PDB entry 7BMG | X-ray diffraction, 1.83 A resolution | chain A

Chain A:
Molecule: E3 ubiquitin-protein ligase Mdm2
Organism: Homo sapiens
Notes: EC 2.3.2.27
Reference sequence: Q00987 (MDM2_HUMAN); residues 17-109 here = UniProt positions 17-109
Amino-acid sequence (98 residues; numbered 12 to 109; the number before each row is that of its first residue):
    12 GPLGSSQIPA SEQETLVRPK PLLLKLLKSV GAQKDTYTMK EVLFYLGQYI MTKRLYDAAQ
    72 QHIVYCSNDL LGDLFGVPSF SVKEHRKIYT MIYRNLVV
Disordered / not traced: 12-16, 109
Differences from the reference sequence: expression tag (12-16); engineered mutation Ala69 (Glu in Q00987), Ala70 (Lys in Q00987)
Swiss-Prot annotation at these positions:
  - mutagenesis: Gly58 (G58A: No effect on its ability to induce apoptosis)
Residues lining bound ligands: U3Z ((3R)-3-(4-chlorophenyl)-2-[(4-ethynylphenyl)methyl]-3-[[1-(hydroxymethyl)cyclopropyl]methoxy]-6-(2-oxidanylpropan-2-yl)isoindol-1-one): Leu54, Phe55, Leu57, Gly58, Gln59, Ile61, Met62, Tyr67, Gln72, His73, Ile74, Val75, Phe86, Phe91, Val93, His96, Ile99, Tyr100

In short:
Ligands of chain A: compound U3Z. From UniProt: one mutagenesis site.
Chain A is E3 ubiquitin-protein ligase Mdm2 (Homo sapiens); the structure, Inhibitor of MDM2-p53 Interaction,
was determined by X-ray diffraction, deposited together with 7BIR, 7BIT, 7BIV, 7BJ0 and 7BJ6.
